3VHI - chains B and C of the 4 polymer chains in the assembly; structure by X-ray diffraction, 1.76 A resolution.

== Chain B (and C) ==
Molecule: Avidin
From: Gallus gallus
Notes: chain C of this document is another copy of the same molecule, construct and numbering; everything in this record applies to it too
Reference sequence: P02701 (AVID_CHICK); residues 2-123 here correspond to UniProt positions 26-147 (UniProt number = residue number + 24)
Chain sequence (122 residues; row label = number of the first residue in the row):
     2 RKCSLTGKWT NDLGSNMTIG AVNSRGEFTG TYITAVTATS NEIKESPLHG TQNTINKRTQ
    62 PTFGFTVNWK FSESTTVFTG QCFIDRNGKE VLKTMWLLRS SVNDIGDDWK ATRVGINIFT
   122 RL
Not modelled in the structure: 2 (chain C: fully traced)
Cystine bridges: C4-C83
Glycans and other covalent adducts: N-acetylglucosamine (NAG) linked to N17
Ligand contacts: VHI (5-{(3aS,4S,6aR)-1-[(benzyloxy)carbonyl]-2-oxohexahydro-1H-thieno[3,4-d]imidazol-4-yl}pentanoic acid): N12, D13, L14, S16, Y33, T35, V37, T38, A39, T40, W70, F72, S73, S75, T77, F79, W97, L99, I117, N118, I119
Swiss-Prot annotation at these positions:
  - binding site (biotin): Y33
  - glycosylation: N17 (N-linked (GlcNAc...) asparagine)

== Interface between chain B and chain C ==
Pairs across the interface (5):
  M96(B) with M96(C), hydrophobic; V115(C)
  V115(B) with M96(C)
  G116(B) with M96(C)
  I117(B) with I117(C), hydrophobic
Other interface residues (no listed pair), chain C (4 interface residues in all): G116

== In short ==
Chain B and chain C each contribute 4 residues to their interface. Ligands of chain B: compound VHI.
N-acetylglucosamine is covalently linked to N17(B). UniProt lists biotin-binding residue Y33(B) on chain B.
Both chains are Avidin (Gallus gallus). Entry 3VHI (Crystal structure of monoZ-biotin-avidin complex) was
determined by X-ray diffraction, deposited together with 3VGW, 3VHH and 3VHM.
